2X11 - chains A and B; structure by X-ray diffraction, 4.83 A resolution (low resolution: residue-level contacts below are approximate; hydrogen-bond / salt-bridge calls are withheld).

Chain A:
Molecule: Ephrin type-A receptor 2
Source organism: Homo sapiens
Notes: EC 2.7.10.1; fragment: ectodomain, residues 27-534
Reference sequence: P29317 (EPHA2_HUMAN); residues 27-534 here = UniProt positions 27-534
Amino-acid sequence (545 residues; numbered -1 to 543; the number before each row is that of its first residue; numbers below 1 keep their minus sign (Met-1 is residue -1)):
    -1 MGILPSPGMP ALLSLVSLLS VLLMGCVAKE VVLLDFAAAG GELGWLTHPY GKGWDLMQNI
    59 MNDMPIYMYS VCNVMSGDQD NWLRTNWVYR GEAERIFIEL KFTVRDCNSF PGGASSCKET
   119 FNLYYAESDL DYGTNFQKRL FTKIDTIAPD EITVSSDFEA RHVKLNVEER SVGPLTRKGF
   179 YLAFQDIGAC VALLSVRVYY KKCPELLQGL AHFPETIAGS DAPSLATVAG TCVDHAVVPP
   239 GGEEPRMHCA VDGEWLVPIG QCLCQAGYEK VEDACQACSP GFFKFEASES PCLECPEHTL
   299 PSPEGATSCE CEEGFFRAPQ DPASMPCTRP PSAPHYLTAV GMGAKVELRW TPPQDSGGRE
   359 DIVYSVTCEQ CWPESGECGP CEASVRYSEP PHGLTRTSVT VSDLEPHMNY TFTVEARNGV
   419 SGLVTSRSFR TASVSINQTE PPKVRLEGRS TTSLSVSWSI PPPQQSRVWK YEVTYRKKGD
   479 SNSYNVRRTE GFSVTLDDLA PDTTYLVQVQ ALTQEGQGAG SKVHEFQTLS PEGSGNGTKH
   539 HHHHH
Not modelled in the structure: -1 to 26, 239-240, 372, 433-437, 450, 477-478, 513-515, 529-543
Cystine bridges: Cys70-Cys188, Cys105-Cys115, Cys201-Cys247, Cys230-Cys260, Cys262-Cys273, Cys276-Cys290, Cys293-Cys307, Cys309-Cys325, Cys366-Cys379, Cys369-Cys376
UniProt features mapped onto this chain:
  - glycosylation (N-linked (GlcNAc...) asparagine): Asn407, Asn435
  - mutagenesis: Arg103 (R103E: Significantly reduced response to EFNA1)
From the paper describing this entry:
  - mutagenesis - G131Y, A190N/L192S: abolished localization
  - self-association interface (contacts with another copy of this molecule): Gly131

Chain B:
Molecule: Ephrin-A5
Source organism: Homo sapiens
Notes: fragment: receptor binding domain, residues 26-166
Reference sequence: P52803 (EFNA5_HUMAN); residues 31-171 here correspond to UniProt positions 26-166 (UniProt number = residue number - 5)
Amino-acid sequence (177 residues; numbered 3 to 180; 1 number in that range is skipped by the numbering (no residue carries it; nothing is unmodelled there); the number before each row is that of its first residue):
     3 MGILPSPGMP ALLSLVSLLS VLLMGCVAAV ADRYAVYWNS SNPRFQRGDY HIDVCINDYL
    63 DVFCPHYEDS VPEDKTERYV LYMVNFDGYS ACDHTSKGFK RWECNRPHSP NGPLKFSEKF
   123 QLFTPFSLGF EFRPGREYFY ISSAIP
   150 DNGRRSCLKL KVFVRPTNSC MKGTKHHHHH H
Not modelled in the structure: 3-31, 172-180
Cystine bridges: Cys57-Cys169, Cys66-Cys106, Cys94-Cys156

How chain A and chain B interact:
Pairs across the interface - 36 pairs, chain A then chain B:
  Asp53(A) with Tyr61(B)
  Met55(A) with Gln123(B)
  Gln56(A) with Arg103(B); Lys117(B); Phe118(B); Ser119(B)
  Asn57(A) with Arg103(B); Phe132(B)
  Ile58(A) with Lys102(B); Arg103(B)
  Asp61(A) with Lys102(B); Glu105(B)
  Met66(A) with Phe128(B)
  Ser68(A) with Pro127(B)
  Val69(A) with Pro127(B)
  Cys70(A) with Phe125(B); Thr126(B); Pro127(B)
  Met73(A) with Phe125(B)
  Thr101(A) with Phe128(B); Ser129(B)
  Arg103(A) with Thr126(B); Glu133(B)
  Thr151(A) with Ser129(B)
  Asp155(A) with Leu130(B)
  Phe156(A) with Leu130(B)
  Arg159(A) with Phe101(B); Leu130(B)
  His160(A) with Ser129(B); Leu130(B)
  Val161(A) with Phe128(B)
  Cys188(A) with Thr126(B); Pro127(B)
  Val189(A) with Pro127(B)
  Ala190(A) with Phe128(B)
  Leu192(A) with Phe128(B)
Also at the interface, not in a pair above, chain A (27 interface residues in all): Glu40, Phe108, Pro109, Ala158
Also at the interface, not in a pair above, chain B (21 interface residues in all): Trp104, Pro112, Lys121, Gly131
From the paper, about this interface:
  - interface residues, chain A: Ala190(A)

In short:
27 residues of chain A and 21 residues of chain B are in contact. From UniProt: one mutagenesis site on chain
A. From the paper: G131Y and A190N/L192S of chain A abolish localization; the interface residue Ala190(A).
Chain A is Ephrin type-A receptor 2 and chain B is Ephrin-A5, both from Homo sapiens; the structure, Crystal
structure of the complete EphA2 ectodomain in complex with ephrin A5 receptor binding domain, was determined
by X-ray diffraction, deposited together with 2X10.
